7DLS - chain A; structure by X-ray diffraction, 2.06 A resolution.

Chain A:
Molecule: Cytochrome P450 hydroxylase
Source organism: Streptomyces laurentii
UniProtKB: A0A160P685 (A0A160P685_STRLU); residues 1-396 here = UniProt positions 1-396
Sequence (396 residues; each row starts with the number of its first residue):
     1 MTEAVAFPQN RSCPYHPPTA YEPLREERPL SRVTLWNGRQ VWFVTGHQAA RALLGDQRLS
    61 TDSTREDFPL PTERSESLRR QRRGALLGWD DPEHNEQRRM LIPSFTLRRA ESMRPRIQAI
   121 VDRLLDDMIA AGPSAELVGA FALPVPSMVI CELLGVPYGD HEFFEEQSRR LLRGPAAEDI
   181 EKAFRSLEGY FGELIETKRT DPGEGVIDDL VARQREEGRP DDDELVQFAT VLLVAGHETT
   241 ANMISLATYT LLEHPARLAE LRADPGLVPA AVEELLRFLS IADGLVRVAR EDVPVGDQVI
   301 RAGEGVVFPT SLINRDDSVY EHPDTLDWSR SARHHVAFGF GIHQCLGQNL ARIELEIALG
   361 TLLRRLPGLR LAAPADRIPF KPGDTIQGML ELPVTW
Unresolved in the structure: 1-2, 80-81
Metal / ion sites: heme Fe near C345 (its only coordinating residue here)
Residues lining bound ligands:
  - Papaverine (EV1; 1-(3,4-dimethoxybenzyl)-6,7-dimethoxyisoquinoline): A85, L87, V231, V234, A235, T239, A282, D283, G284, L285, T385, I386
  - heme (HEM): L86, L87, H94, R98, F105, L153, L232, A235, G236, T239, T240, M243, L276, I281, A282, L285, R287, A337, F338, G339, I342, H343, Q344, C345, L346, G347, A351, E354, L355
Reported in the primary citation:
  - contacts within the chain: F68-V286, F68-V288
  - binding site for Papaverine: A85, L87, V231, V234, A282, I386

Summary:
Bound to chain A: heme and Papaverine. From the paper: a binding site for Papaverine at A85, L87 and V231
among others; contacts within the chain involving F68, V286 and V288.
Chain A is Cytochrome P450 hydroxylase (Streptomyces laurentii); the structure, Cytochrome P450 (CYP105D18)
complex with papaverine, was determined by X-ray diffraction (same publication as 7DI3).
